PDB entry 4HRE | X-ray diffraction, 2.79 A resolution | chains A and F of the 6 polymer chains in the assembly

== Chain A ==
Molecule: Annexin A2
From: Mus musculus
UniProt: P07356 (ANXA2_MOUSE); numbering as in UniProt (aligned over 1-339)
Chain sequence (339 residues; each row starts with the number of its first residue):
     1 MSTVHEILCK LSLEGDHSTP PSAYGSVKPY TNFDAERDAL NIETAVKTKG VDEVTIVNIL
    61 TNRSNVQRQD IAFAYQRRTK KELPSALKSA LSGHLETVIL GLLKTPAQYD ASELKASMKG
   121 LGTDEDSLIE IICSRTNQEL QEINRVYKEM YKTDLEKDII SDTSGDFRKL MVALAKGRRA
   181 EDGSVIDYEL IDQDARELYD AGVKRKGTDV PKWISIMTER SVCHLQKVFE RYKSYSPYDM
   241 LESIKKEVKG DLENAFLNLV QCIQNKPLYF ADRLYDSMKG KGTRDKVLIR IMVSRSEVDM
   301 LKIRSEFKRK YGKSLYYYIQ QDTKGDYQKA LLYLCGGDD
Unresolved in the structure: 1
Reported in the primary citation:
  - mutagenesis - L13A: unchanged binding to p11
  - post-translational modification sites: Ser12 (citing earlier work)
  - mutagenesis - L13A: unchanged binding to Protein S100-A10 (chain F)

== Chain F ==
Molecule: Protein S100-A10
From: Homo sapiens
UniProt: P60903 (S10AA_HUMAN); residues 1-96 here correspond to UniProt positions 2-97 (UniProt number = residue number + 1)
Chain sequence (97 residues; each row starts with the number of its first residue; numbering starts at 0):
     0 SPSQMEHAME TMMFTFHKFA GDKGYLTKED LRVLMEKEFP GFLENQKDPL AVDKIMKDLD
    60 QCRDGKVGFQ SFFSLIAGLT IACNDYFVVH MKQKGKK
Unresolved in the structure: 0, 92-96
Sequence notes: expression tag (0)
Reported in the primary citation:
  - mutagenesis - D59A: unchanged binding to homodimerization of p11
  - mutagenesis - C82Q, C82S: unchanged binding to endogenous p11
  - mutagenesis - D59A: decreased stability with another copy of this molecule
  - mutagenesis - D59A: unchanged binding to Annexin A2 (chain A)
  - mutagenesis - C82Q, C82S: decreased binding to Annexin A2 (chain A)
  - mutagenesis - C82Q, C82S: unchanged binding to another copy of this molecule

== How chain A and chain F interact ==
Contacting residue pairs (9; chain A residue first):
  Ser2(A) - Pro1(F)
  Ser2(A) - Glu9(F)
  Thr3(A) - Glu9(F)
  Thr3(A) - Met12(F)
  Val4(A) - Glu9(F)
  Val4(A) - Met12(F)  hydrophobic
  His5(A) - Glu5(F)
  Leu8(A) - Glu5(F)
  Leu8(A) - Met8(F)  hydrophobic
Interface residues without a listed pair, chain A (6 interface residues in all): Ile7
From the paper, about this interface:
  - hot spots on chain A (mutagenesis) - L8A, L11A: decreased binding to p11

== Summary ==
The interface between chain A and chain F involves 6 residues on one side and 5 on the other. The paper
reports that C82Q and C82S of chain F reduce binding to Annexin A2 (chain A); a modification site at Ser12(A);
6 substitutions were tested in all.
Here chain A is Annexin A2 (Mus musculus) and chain F is Protein S100-A10 (Homo sapiens). Entry 4HRE (Crystal
Structure of p11/Annexin A2 Heterotetramer in Complex with SMARCA3 Peptide) was determined by X-ray
diffraction, deposited together with 4HRG and 4HRH.
